PDB entry 6ZKX | X-ray diffraction, 2.17 A resolution | chains A and E of the 5 polymer chains in the assembly

[Chain A]
Protein: HLA class I histocompatibility antigen, alpha chain E
From: Homo sapiens
UniProtKB: P13747 (HLAE_HUMAN); residues 1-276 here correspond to UniProt positions 22-297 (UniProt number = residue number + 21)
Chain sequence (277 residues; row label = number of the first residue in the row; numbering starts at 0):
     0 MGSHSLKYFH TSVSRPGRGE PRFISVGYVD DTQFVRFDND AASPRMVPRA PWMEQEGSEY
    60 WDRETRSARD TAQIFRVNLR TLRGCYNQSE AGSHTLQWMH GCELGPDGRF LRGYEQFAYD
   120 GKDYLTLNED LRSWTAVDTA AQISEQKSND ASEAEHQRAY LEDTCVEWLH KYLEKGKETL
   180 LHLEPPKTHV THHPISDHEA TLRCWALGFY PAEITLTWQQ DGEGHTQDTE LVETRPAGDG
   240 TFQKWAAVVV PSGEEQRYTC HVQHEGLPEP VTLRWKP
Unresolved in the structure: 0-1, 41
Construct notes: initiating methionine (0); engineered mutation Cys84 (Tyr105 in P13747)
Disulfides: Cys101-Cys164, Cys203-Cys259
Swiss-Prot annotation at these positions:
  - region: Lys275, Pro276 (Connecting peptide)
  - binding site (a peptide antigen): Tyr7, Glu63, Ser66, Asn77, Ser143, Lys146, Gln156, Tyr159, Tyr171
  - glycosylation: Asn86 (N-linked (GlcNAc...) asparagine)
From the paper describing this entry:
  - conformationally variable residues (helix shift, side-chain flip): Ala140 to Ala150
  - mutagenesis - F116C, S147C: increased stability
  - mutagenesis - S147C: unchanged binding to HLA-E-inhA- and HLA-E-UL40-specific TCRs
  - mutagenesis - S147C: abolished binding to HLA-E-Gag6V-specific TCRs
  - mutagenesis - F116C: unchanged binding to HLA-E-inhA and HLA-E-UL40 TCRs
  - mutagenesis - F116C: unchanged binding to HLA-E-Gag6V TCRs

[Chain E]
Protein: T-cell receptor beta chain
From: Homo sapiens
Chain sequence (245 residues; numbered 1 to 257 plus 2 insertion-coded residues; 14 numbers in that range are skipped by the numbering (no residue carries them; nothing is unmodelled there); the number before each row is that of its first residue; a row labelled like 112A-112B holds insertion residues (112A, then the next letters in order)):
     1 NAGVTQTPKF QVLKTGQSMT LQCSQDMNH
    37 EYMSWYRQDP GMGLRLIHYS VG
    63 AGITDQGEVP
    74 NGYNVSRS
    83 TTEDFPLRLL SAAPSQTSVY FCASSYSIR
112A-112B GS
   113 RGEQFFGPGT RLTVLEDLKN VFPPEVAVFE PSEAEISHTQ KATLVCLATG FYPDHVELSW
   173 WVNGKEVHSG VCTDPQPLKE QPALNDSRYA LSSRLRVSAT FWQDPRNHFR CQVQFYGLSE
   233 NDEWTQDRAK PVTQIVSAEA WGRAD
Disulfides: Cys23-Cys104, Cys158-Cys223

[Chain A / chain E interface]
Residue-residue contacts (25; chain A residue first):
  Arg65(A) - Tyr55(E)  hydrogen bond
  Arg65(A) - Asp67(E)
  Arg65(A) - Gln68(E)  hydrogen bond (side chain-backbone)
  Arg68(A) - Thr66(E)  hydrogen bond (side chain-backbone)
  Arg68(A) - Asp67(E)  salt bridge
  Asp69(A) - Tyr55(E)  hydrogen bond
  Gln72(A) - Ile65(E)
  Gln72(A) - Thr66(E)  hydrogen bond (side chain-backbone)
  Gln72(A) - Asp67(E)  hydrogen bond
  Ile73(A) - Arg111(E)
  Arg75(A) - Gly64(E)  hydrogen bond (side chain-backbone)
  Arg75(A) - Ile65(E)
  Val76(A) - Val57(E)  hydrophobic
  Val76(A) - Ile65(E)  hydrophobic
  Arg79(A) - Ala63(E)  hydrogen bond (side chain-backbone)
  Arg79(A) - Ile65(E)
  Gln145(A) - Tyr108(E)
  Lys146(A) - Glu37(E)  salt bridge
  Lys146(A) - Tyr108(E)
  Lys146(A) - Ser109(E)
  Lys146(A) - Arg111(E)
  Lys146(A) - Gly112A(E)  hydrogen bond (backbone-backbone)
  Ser147(A) - Arg111(E)
  Ser147(A) - Gly112A(E)
  Glu152(A) - Arg111(E)  salt bridge
Also at the interface, not in a pair above, chain A (13 interface residues in all): Asn148
Also at the interface, not in a pair above, chain E (14 interface residues in all): Gly58

[Summary]
Chain A and chain E form an interface of 13 and 14 residues respectively, with 9 hydrogen bonds and 3 salt
bridges. Among the polar pairs are Arg68(A)-Asp67(E), Lys146(A)-Glu37(E) and Glu152(A)-Arg111(E). UniProt
lists 9 peptide antigen-binding residues on chain A. The paper reports that F116C and S147C of chain A
increase stability; conformational variability at Ala140(A).
Chain A is HLA class I histocompatibility antigen, alpha chain E and chain E is T-cell receptor beta chain,
both from Homo sapiens; the structure, Crystal structure of InhA:01 TCR in complex with HLA-E (Y84C) bound to
InhA (53-61 GCG), was determined by X-ray diffraction, deposited together with 6ZKW, 6ZKY, 6ZKZ, 7NDQ, 7NDT
and 7NDU.
